Entry 6V00 (electron microscopy, 3.10 A resolution); this record covers chains A and C of the 12 polymer chains in the assembly.

# Chain A
Protein: Potassium voltage-gated channel subfamily KQT member 1
Organism: Homo sapiens
Reference sequence: P51787 (KCNQ1_HUMAN); numbering as in UniProt (aligned over 76-620)
Sequence (557 residues; row label = number of the first residue in the row):
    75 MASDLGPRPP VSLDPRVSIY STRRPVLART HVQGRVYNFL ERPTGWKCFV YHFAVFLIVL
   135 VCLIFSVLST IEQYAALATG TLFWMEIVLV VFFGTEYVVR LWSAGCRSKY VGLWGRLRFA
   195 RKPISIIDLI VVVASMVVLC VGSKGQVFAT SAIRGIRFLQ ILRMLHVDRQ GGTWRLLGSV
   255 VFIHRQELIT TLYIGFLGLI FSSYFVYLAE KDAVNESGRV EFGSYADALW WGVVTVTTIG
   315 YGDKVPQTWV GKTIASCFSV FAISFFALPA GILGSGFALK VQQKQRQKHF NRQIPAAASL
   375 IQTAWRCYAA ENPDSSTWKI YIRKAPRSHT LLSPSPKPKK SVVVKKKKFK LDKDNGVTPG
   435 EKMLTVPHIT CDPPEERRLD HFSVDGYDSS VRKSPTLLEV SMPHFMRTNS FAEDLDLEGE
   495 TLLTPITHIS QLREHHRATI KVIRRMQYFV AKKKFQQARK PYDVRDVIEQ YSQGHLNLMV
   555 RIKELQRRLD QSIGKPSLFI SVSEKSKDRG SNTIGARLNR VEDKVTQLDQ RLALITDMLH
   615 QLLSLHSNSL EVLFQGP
Disordered / not traced: 75-103, 219-221, 397-505, 570-631
Sequence notes: expression tag (75, 621-631)
UniProt features mapped onto this chain:
  - region: Met238 to Gly246 (Interaction with KCNE3), Ala370 to Tyr382 (Interaction with CALM), Lys515 to Phe529 (Interaction with CALM), Pro535 to Leu572 (Interaction with KCNE1 C-terminus), Ile588 to Leu616 (Interaction with AKAP9), Gly589 to His620 (C-terminal assembly domain (tetramerization))
  - binding site (a 1,2-diacyl-sn-glycero-3-phospho-(1D-myo-inositol-4,5-bisphosphate)): Gln244
  - modified residue (Phosphoserine): Ser407, Ser409
  - glycosylation: Asn289 (N-linked (GlcNAc...) asparagine)

# Chain C
Protein: MCherry fluorescent protein, Potassium voltage-gated channel subfamily E member 3
Organism: Anaplasma marginale
Reference sequence: chimeric construct of X5DSL3, Q9Y6H6: residues -249 to -14 from X5DSL3 (X5DSL3_ANAMA) positions 1-236 (UniProt number = residue number + 250); residues 1-103 from Q9Y6H6 positions 1-103 (same numbers)
Sequence (355 residues; row label = number of the first residue in the row; numbers below 1 keep their minus sign (Gly-251 is residue -251)):
  -251 GGMVSKGEED NMAIIKEFMR FKVHMEGSVN GHEFEIEGEG EGRPYEGTQT AKLKVTKGGP
  -191 LPFAWDILSP QFMYGSKAYV KHPADIPDYL KLSFPEGFNW ERVMNFEDGG VVTVTQDSSL
  -131 QDGEFIYKVK LRGTNFPSDG PVMQCRTMGW EASTERMYPE DGALKGEIKQ RLKLKDGGHY
   -71 DAEVKTTYKA KKPVQLPGAY NVDIKLDILS HNEDYTIVEQ YERAEGRHST GGMDELYKGS
   -11 GENLYFQSSR ATMETTNGTE TWYESLHAVL KALNATLHSN LLCRPGPGLG PDNQTEERRA
    49 SLPGRDDNSY MYILFVMFLF AVTVGSLILG YTRSRKVDKR SDPYHVYIKN RVSMI
Disordered / not traced: -251 to 52, 100-103
Sequence notes: expression tag (-251 to -250); conflict Asn-153 (Lys97 in X5DSL3), Cys-107 (Lys143 in X5DSL3), Arg-106 (Lys144 in X5DSL3), Thr-98 (Ser152 in X5DSL3), Asp-49 (Asn201 in X5DSL3), Leu-43 (Thr207 in X5DSL3); linker (-13 to 0)
UniProt features mapped onto this chain:
  - region: Phe68 to Tyr79 (Interaction with KCNQ1)
  - glycosylation (N-linked (GlcNAc...) asparagine): Asn5, Asn22, Asn41

# Interface between chain A and chain C
Pairs across the interface - 38 pairs, chain A then chain C:
  Pro117(A) - Tyr79(C)
  Pro117(A) - Thr80(C)
  Thr118(A) - Thr80(C)
  Gly119(A) - Thr80(C)  hydrogen bond (backbone-backbone)
  Phe123(A) - Gly73(C)
  Phe123(A) - Ile76(C)  hydrophobic
  Phe123(A) - Leu77(C)
  Phe123(A) - Thr80(C)
  Phe127(A) - Gly73(C)
  Phe127(A) - Ile76(C)  hydrophobic
  Phe130(A) - Phe68(C)  hydrophobic
  Phe130(A) - Ala69(C)  hydrophobic
  Phe130(A) - Val72(C)  hydrophobic
  Leu134(A) - Met65(C)  hydrophobic
  Leu134(A) - Phe68(C)  hydrophobic
  Leu137(A) - Met65(C)  hydrophobic
  Ile138(A) - Leu62(C)  hydrophobic
  Ile138(A) - Met65(C)  hydrophobic
  Val141(A) - Ile61(C)  hydrophobic
  Leu142(A) - Tyr58(C)  hydrophobic
  Leu142(A) - Ile61(C)  hydrophobic
  Ile145(A) - Asp54(C)
  Ile145(A) - Ser57(C)
  Gln147(A) - Asp54(C)  hydrogen bond (side chain-backbone)
  Gln147(A) - Asp55(C)
  Tyr148(A) - Tyr58(C)
  Met238(A) - Phe68(C)  hydrophobic
  Val241(A) - Val72(C)  hydrophobic
  Asp242(A) - Leu75(C)
  Asp242(A) - Tyr79(C)  hydrogen bond
  Arg243(A) - Tyr79(C)  hydrogen bond (backbone-side chain)
  Gly246(A) - Tyr79(C)  hydrogen bond (backbone-side chain)
  Thr247(A) - Leu75(C)
  Thr247(A) - Tyr79(C)
  Phe364(A) - Asp86(C)
  Phe364(A) - Lys87(C)
  Phe364(A) - Arg88(C)
  Ile368(A) - Arg88(C)
Also at the interface, not in a pair above, chain A (25 interface residues in all): Cys122, His126, Gln244
From the paper, about this interface:
  - specific contacts: Arg243(A)-Tyr79(C) (backbone contact)
  - interface residues, chain C: Val72(C), Gly73(C)

# In short
25 residues of chain A face 19 of chain C across their interface, with 5 hydrogen bonds. Among the polar pairs
are Gln147(A)-Asp54(C), Asp242(A)-Tyr79(C) and Arg243(A)-Tyr79(C). The authors report a backbone contact
between Arg243(A) and Tyr79(C). Curated annotation (UniProt) lists residue binding
1,2-diacyl-sn-glycero-3-phospho-(1D-myo-inositol-4,5-bisphosphate) Gln244(A) on chain A. The paper reports
interface residues Val72(C) and Gly73(C).
Here chain A is Potassium voltage-gated channel subfamily KQT member 1 (Homo sapiens) and chain C is MCherry
fluorescent protein, Potassium voltage-gated channel subfamily E member 3 (Anaplasma marginale). Entry 6V00
(structure of human KCNQ1-KCNE3-CaM complex) was determined by electron microscopy together with 6UZZ and 6V01
from the same study.
